Entry 1ILQ (solution NMR); this record covers chains A and C of the 3 polymer chains in the assembly.

[Chain A]
Protein: Interleukin-8 precursor
From: Homo sapiens
Reference sequence: P10145 (IL8_HUMAN); residues 1-72 here correspond to UniProt positions 28-99 (UniProt number = residue number + 27)
Chain sequence (72 residues; numbered 1 to 72; the number before each row is that of its first residue):
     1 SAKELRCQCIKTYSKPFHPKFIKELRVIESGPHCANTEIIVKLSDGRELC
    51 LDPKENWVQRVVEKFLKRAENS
Unresolved in the structure: 1
Disulfides: Cys-7/Cys-34, Cys-9/Cys-50

[Chain C]
Protein: Interleukin-8 receptor A
From: Homo sapiens
Notes: fragment: 9-29
Reference sequence: P25024 (CXCR1_HUMAN); aligned to UniProt positions 20-36 over residues 1-17 (the alignment contains insertions or deletions, so no single offset holds)
Chain sequence (19 residues; row label = number of the first residue in the row; numbering starts at 0):
     0 XMWDFDDXMPPADEDYSPX
Modified residues: ACE (acetyl group) at position 0; ACA (6-aminohexanoic acid) at position 7; NH2 (amino group) at position 18

[Chain A / chain C interface]
Residue-residue contacts (31):
  Gln-8(A) with Pro-17(C); NH2_18(C)
  Ile-10(A) with Asp-14(C); Tyr-15(C); Ser-16(C)
  Lys-11(A) with Asp-14(C); Tyr-15(C)
  Tyr-13(A) with Pro-9(C); Pro-10(C); Tyr-15(C)
  Lys-15(A) with Asp-12(C)
  His-18(A) with ACA_7(C)
  Lys-20(A) with Asp-5(C)
  Phe-21(A) with Asp-3(C); Phe-4(C); Asp-5(C); ACA_7(C); Pro-9(C)
  Ile-40(A) with Pro-17(C)
  Leu-43(A) with Pro-9(C); Pro-10(C)
  Ser-44(A) with Asp-3(C)
  Asp-45(A) with ACE_0(C); Met-1(C); Asp-3(C)
  Arg-47(A) with Pro-10(C); Glu-13(C)
  Glu-48(A) with Tyr-15(C); Pro-17(C)
  Leu-49(A) with Pro-10(C); Tyr-15(C)
Other interface residues (no listed pair), chain A (17 interface residues in all): Phe-17, Cys-50
Other interface residues (no listed pair), chain C (16 interface residues in all): Met-8

[Overview]
Chain A and chain C form an interface of 17 and 16 residues respectively.
Chain A is Interleukin-8 precursor and chain C is Interleukin-8 receptor A, both from Homo sapiens; the
structure, Cxcr-1 N-terminal peptide bound to interleukin-8 (minimized mean), was determined by solution NMR
(same publication as 1ILP).
